PDB entry 7PZA | X-ray diffraction, 2.72 A resolution | chains A and C of the 6 polymer chains in the assembly

[Chain A]
Molecule: Putative cAMP-binding protein-catabolite gene activator
Organism: Sinorhizobium meliloti 1021
UniProtKB: Q92SD2 (Q92SD2_RHIME); residues 1-234 here = UniProt positions 1-234
Amino-acid sequence (244 residues; each row starts with the number of its first residue):
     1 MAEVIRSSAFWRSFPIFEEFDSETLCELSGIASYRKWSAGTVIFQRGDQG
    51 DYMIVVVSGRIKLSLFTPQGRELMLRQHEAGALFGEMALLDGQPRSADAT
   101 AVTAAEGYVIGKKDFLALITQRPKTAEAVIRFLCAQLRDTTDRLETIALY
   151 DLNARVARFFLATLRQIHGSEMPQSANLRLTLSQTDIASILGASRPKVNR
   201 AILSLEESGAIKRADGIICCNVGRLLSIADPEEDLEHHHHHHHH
Not modelled in the structure: 1-7, 233-244
Construct notes: expression tag (235-244)
Ligand contacts:
  - adenosine-3',5'-cyclic-monophosphate (CMP), molecule 1: Phe44, Leu63, Leu75, Arg76, Leu83, Phe84, Gly85, Glu86, Met87, Ala88, Arg95, Ser96, Ala97, Gln136, Thr140
  - adenosine-3',5'-cyclic-monophosphate (CMP), molecule 2: Leu137, Arg138, Thr141
Reported in the primary citation:
  - self-association interface (contacts with another copy of this molecule): Pro123 to Leu149
  - binding site for adenosine-3',5'-cyclic-monophosphate: Gly85, Glu86, Arg95, Ser96, Thr140, Thr141
  - binding site for the 14-nt DNA strand: Gln184, Arg195, Asn199
  - binding site for the 18-nt DNA strand (chain C): Leu152, Ser194, Lys197

[Chain C]
Molecule: 18-nt DNA strand
Sequence (18 nucleotides; each row starts with the number of its first residue):
     1 CTAGGTAACATTACTCGC
Not modelled in the structure: 18

[Chain A / chain C interface]
Residue-residue contacts (12):
  Arg71(A) with DT6(C), salt bridge to the phosphate
  Asp151(A) with DG4(C), phosphate contact
  Leu152(A) with DG4(C), hydrogen bond to the phosphate
  Arg155(A) with DG4(C), salt bridge to the phosphate
  Ala193(A) with DG5(C), phosphate contact
  Ser194(A) with DG5(C), hydrogen bond to the phosphate; DT6(C), base contact
  Pro196(A) with DA7(C), base contact
  Lys197(A) with DG4(C), sugar contact; DG5(C), hydrogen bond to the base; DT6(C), hydrogen bond to the base
  Asp215(A) with DC14(C), phosphate contact
Other interface residues (no listed pair), chain A (12 interface residues in all): Tyr150, Gly192, Arg195
Other interface residues (no listed pair), chain C (6 interface residues in all): DA8

[Summary]
12 residues of chain A face 6 of chain C across their interface, with 4 hydrogen bonds and 2 salt bridges.
Polar contacts include Lys197(A)-DG5(C), Lys197(A)-DT6(C) and Leu152(A)-DG4(C). The paper reports a binding
site for adenosine-3',5'-cyclic-monophosphate at Gly85(A), Glu86(A) and Arg95(A) among others; a binding site
for the 14-nt DNA strand at Gln184(A), Arg195(A) and Asn199(A).
Here chain A is Putative cAMP-binding protein-catabolite gene activator (Sinorhizobium meliloti 1021) and
chain C is an 18-nt DNA strand. Entry 7PZA (Structure of the Clr-cAMP-DNA complex) was determined by X-ray
diffraction, deposited together with 7PZB.
